4QZH - chains A and T of the 4 polymer chains in the assembly; structure by X-ray diffraction, 2.60 A resolution.

Chain A:
Protein: DNA nucleotidylexotransferase
From: Mus musculus
Notes: EC 2.7.7.31
UniProt: P09838 (TDT_MOUSE); the construct lacks a stretch of the UniProt sequence, so the offset changes along the chain: 132-482 = UniProt 132-482; 483-510 = UniProt 503-530
Amino-acid sequence (400 residues; numbered 111 to 510; the number before each row is that of its first residue):
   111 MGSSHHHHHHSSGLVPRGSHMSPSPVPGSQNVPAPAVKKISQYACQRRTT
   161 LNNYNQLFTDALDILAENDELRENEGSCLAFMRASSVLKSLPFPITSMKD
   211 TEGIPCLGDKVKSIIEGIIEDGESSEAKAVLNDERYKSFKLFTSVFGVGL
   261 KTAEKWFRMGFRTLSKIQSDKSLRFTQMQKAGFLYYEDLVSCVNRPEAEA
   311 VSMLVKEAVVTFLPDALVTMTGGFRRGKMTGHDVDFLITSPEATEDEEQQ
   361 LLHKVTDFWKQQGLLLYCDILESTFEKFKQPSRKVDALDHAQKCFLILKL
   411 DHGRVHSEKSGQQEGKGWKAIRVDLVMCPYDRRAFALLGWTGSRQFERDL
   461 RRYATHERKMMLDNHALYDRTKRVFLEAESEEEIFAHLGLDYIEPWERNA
Not modelled in the structure: 111-148, 384-401, 418-424
Differences from the reference sequence: expression tag (111-131); engineered mutation Ala401 (Phe in P09838)
Bound ions: Na+: Thr253, Val255, Val258 (shared with 1 residue of chain U); Mg2+ site 1: Asp343, Asp434 (together with 2',3'-dideoxycytidine 5'-triphosphate); Mg2+ site 2: Asp343, Asp345 (together with 2',3'-dideoxycytidine 5'-triphosphate)
Ligand contacts: 2',3'-dideoxycytidine 5'-triphosphate (DCT): Gly332, Gly333, Arg336, Lys338, Thr340, Gly341, His342, Asp343, Asp345, Gly449, Trp450, Thr451, Gly452, Ser453, Arg454, Glu457, Arg461
Curated features (UniProtKB/Swiss-Prot):
  - region: Val258 to Thr262 (Involved in DNA binding)
  - binding site (a 2'-deoxyribonucleoside 5'-triphosphate): Gly333 to Lys338, His342 to Asp345, Gly449, Trp450
  - binding site (Mg(2+)): Asp343, Asp345, Asp434
  - modified residue: Ser134 (Phosphoserine)
What the authors report for this chain:
  - conformationally variable residues (order/disorder transition): Asp396 to Leu398
  - mutagenesis - L398A, F405A: decreased catalytic activity
  - mutagenesis - R461A: abolished catalytic activity
  - mutagenesis - F401A: abolished catalytic activity on in trans

Chain T:
Molecule: 7-nt DNA strand
Sequence (7 nucleotides; numbered 1 to 7; the number before each row is that of its first residue):
     1 TTTTTGT

Interface between chain A and chain T:
Residue-residue contacts - 15 pairs, chain A then chain T:
  Leu189(A) - DT5(T)  phosphate contact
  Leu189(A) - DG6(T)  phosphate contact
  Arg193(A) - DT5(T)  hydrogen bond to the phosphate
  Arg454(A) - DG6(T)  hydrogen bond to the base
  Glu457(A) - DG6(T)  base contact
  Arg458(A) - DG6(T)  salt bridge to the phosphate
  Arg461(A) - DG6(T)  base contact
  Arg461(A) - DT7(T)  sugar contact
  Arg462(A) - DT5(T)  sugar contact
  Arg462(A) - DG6(T)  sugar contact
  Thr465(A) - DT7(T)  hydrogen bond to the phosphate
  His466(A) - DT4(T)  phosphate contact
  His466(A) - DT5(T)  salt bridge to the phosphate
  Met471(A) - DT7(T)  base contact
  Leu472(A) - DT7(T)  sugar contact
Other interface residues (no listed pair), chain A (13 interface residues in all): Gly186, Asp473

Overview:
13 residues of chain A and 4 residues of chain T are in contact, with 3 hydrogen bonds and 2 salt bridges.
Polar contacts include Arg454(A)-DG6(T), Arg193(A)-DT5(T) and Thr465(A)-DT7(T). Ligands of chain A:
2',3'-dideoxycytidine 5'-triphosphate. From the paper: L398A and F405A of chain A reduce catalytic activity;
conformational variability at Asp396(A); 4 substitutions were tested in all.
Chain A is DNA nucleotidylexotransferase (Mus musculus) and chain T is a 7-nt DNA strand; the structure, Mouse
Tdt, F401A mutant, in complex with a DSB substrate, C-T base pair, was determined by X-ray diffraction,
deposited together with 4QZ8, 4QZ9, 4QZA, 4QZB, 4QZC, 4QZD and 4 further entries.
